4KIJ - chain A; structure by X-ray diffraction, 2.80 A resolution.

== Chain A ==
Molecule: 3-dehydroquinate dehydratase
Organism: Mycobacterium tuberculosis
Notes: EC 4.2.1.10
UniProtKB: P0A4Z6 (AROQ_MYCTU); residues 0-146 here correspond to UniProt positions 1-147 (UniProt number = residue number + 1)
Amino-acid sequence (153 residues; each row starts with the number of its first residue; numbers below 1 keep their minus sign (Leu-6 is residue -6)):
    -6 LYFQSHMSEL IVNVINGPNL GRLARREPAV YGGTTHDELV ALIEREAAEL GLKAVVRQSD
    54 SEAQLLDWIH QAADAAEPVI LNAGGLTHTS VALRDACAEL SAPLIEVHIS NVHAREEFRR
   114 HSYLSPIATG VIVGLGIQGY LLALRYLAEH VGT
Disordered / not traced: -6 to 1, 144-146
Differences from the reference sequence: expression tag (-6 to -1); conflict Ala17 (Gly18 in P0A4Z6)
Ligand contacts: 3,4-dihydroxy-5-(3-nitrophenoxy)benzoic acid (KIJ): Pro11, Asn12, Leu13, Arg15, Leu16, Arg19, Glu20, Tyr24, Asn75, Gly77, Gly78, His81, Asp88, Glu92, Val100, His101, Ile102, Ser103, Arg108, Arg112

== Overview ==
Ligands of chain A: 3,4-dihydroxy-5-(3-nitrophenoxy)benzoic acid.
Chain A is 3-dehydroquinate dehydratase (Mycobacterium tuberculosis); the structure, Design and structural
analysis of aromatic inhibitors of type II dehydroquinase dehydratase from Mycobacterium tuberculosis - ...,
was determined by X-ray diffraction together with 4KI7, 4KIU and 4KIW from the same study.
